PDB entry 4RCL | X-ray diffraction, 2.70 A resolution | chain A

# Chain A
Molecule: ESPG3
From: Mycobacterium smegmatis
UniProtKB: A0QQ45 (A0QQ45_MYCS2); residue numbers follow UniProt; this construct covers 1-293
Amino-acid sequence (295 residues; each row starts with the number of its first residue; numbers below 1 keep their minus sign (Gly-1 is residue -1)):
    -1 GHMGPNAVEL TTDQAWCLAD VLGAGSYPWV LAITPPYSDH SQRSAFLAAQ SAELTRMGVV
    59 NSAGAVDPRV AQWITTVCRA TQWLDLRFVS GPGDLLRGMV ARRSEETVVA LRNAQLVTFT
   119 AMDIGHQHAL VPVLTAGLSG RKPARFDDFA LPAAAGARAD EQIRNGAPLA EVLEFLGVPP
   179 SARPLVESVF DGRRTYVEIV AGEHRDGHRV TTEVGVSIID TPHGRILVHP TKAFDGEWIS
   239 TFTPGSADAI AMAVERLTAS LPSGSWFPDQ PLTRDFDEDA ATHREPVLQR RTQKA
Unresolved in the structure: -1 to 1, 35-41, 266-293
Differences from the reference sequence: expression tag (-1 to 0)
From the paper describing this entry:
  - mutagenesis - E196R, S215Y: abolished binding to PE5-PPE4 dimers

# In short
From the paper: E196R and S215Y abolish binding to PE5-PPE4 dimers.
Chain A is ESPG3 (Mycobacterium smegmatis); the structure, Structure of EspG3 chaperone from the type VII
(ESX-3) secretion system, space group P43212, was determined by X-ray diffraction (same publication as 5VBA,
5SXL, 5DLB and 4L4W).
